Entry 9E0N (electron microscopy, 3.24 A resolution); this record covers chains A and O of the 55 polymer chains in the assembly.

Chain A:
Molecule: 23S rRNA
Organism: Mycolicibacterium smegmatis
Sequence (3120 nucleotides; each row starts with the number of its first residue):
     1 UAAGUGUUUA AGGGCGCAUG GUGGAUGCCU UGGCACUGGG AGCCGAUGAA GGACGUAGGA
    61 GGCUGCGAUA AGCCUCGGGG AGCUGUCAAC CGAGCGUUGA UCCGAGGAUG UCCGAAUGGG
   121 GAAACCCGGC ACGAGUGAUG UCGUGUCACC AGGCGCUGAA UAUAUAGGCG UCUGGGGGGA
   181 ACGCGGGGAA GUGAAACAUC UCAGUACCCG UAGGAAGAGA AAACAAAAUG UGAUUCCGUG
   241 AGUAGUGGCG AGCGAAAGCG GAGGAUGGCU AAACCGUAUG CAUGUGAUAC CGGGUAGGGG
   301 UUGUGUGUGC GGGGUUGUGG GACCUAUCUU UCCGGCUCUA CCUGGCUGGA GGGCAGUGAG
   361 AAAAUGUUGU GGUUAGCGGA AAUGGCUUGG GAUGGCCUGC CGUAGACGGU GAGAGCCCGG
   421 UACGUGAAAA CCCGACGUCU GUCUUGAUGG UGUUCCCGAG UAGCAGCGGG CCCGUGGAAU
   481 CUGCUGUGAA UCUGCCGGGA CCACCCGGUA AGCCUGAAUA CUUCCCAGUG ACCGAUAGCG
   541 GAUUAGUACC GUGAGGGAAU GGUGAAAAGU ACCCCGGGAG GGGAGUGAAA GAGUACCUGA
   601 AACCGUGCGC UUACAAUCCG UCAGAGCCCU CGACGUGUCG UGGGGUGAUG GCGUGCCUUU
   661 UGAAGAAUGA GCCUGCGAGU CAGGGACAUG UCGCGAGGUU AACCCGGGUG GGGUAGCCGC
   721 AGCGAAAGCG AGUCUGAAUA GGGCGUAUCC ACACAAGAGU GUGUGGUGUA GUGGUGUGUU
   781 CUGGACCCGA AGCGGAGUGA UCUACCCAUG GCCAGGGUGA AGCGCGGGUA AGACCGCGUG
   841 GAGGCCCGAA CCCACUUAGG UUGAAGACUG AGGGGAUGAG CUGUGGGUAG GGGUGAAAGG
   901 CCAAUCAAAC UCCGUGAUAG CUGGUUCUCC CCGAAAUGCA UUUAGGUGCA GCGUCGCAUG
   961 UUUCUUGCCG GAGGUAGAGC UACUGGAUGG CCGAUGGGCC CCACAGGGUU ACUGACGUCA
  1021 GCCAAACUCC GAAUGCCGGU AAGUCCAAGA GUGCGGCAGU GAGACGGCGG GGGAUAAGCU
  1081 CCGUGCGUCG AGAGGGAAAC AGCCCAGAUC GCCGGCUAAG GCCCCUAAGC GUGUGCUAAG
  1141 UGGAAAAGGA UGUGCAGUCG CGAAGACAAC CAGGAGGUUG GCUUAGAAGC AGCCACCCUU
  1201 GAAAGAGUGC GUAAUAGCUC ACUGGUCAAG UGAUUGUGCG CCGAUAAUGU AGCGGGGCUC
  1261 AAGCACACCG CCGAAGCCGC GGCAGCCAAC GUGUUGGCUG GGUAGGGGAG CGUCCUGCAU
  1321 CCGGUGAAGC CGCCGAGUGA UCGAGUGGUG GAGGGUGUGG GAGUGAGAAU GCAGGCAUGA
  1381 GUAGCGAUUA GGCAAGUGAG AACCUUGCCC GCCGAAAGAC CAAGGGUUCC UGGGCCAGGC
  1441 CAGUCCGCCC AGGGUGAGUC GGGACCUAAG GCGAGGCCGA CAGGCGUAGU CGAUGGACAA
  1501 CGGGUUGAUA UUCCCGUACC CGUGUAUGUG CGUCCAUGAU GAAUCAGCGG UACUAACCAU
  1561 CCAAAACCAC CGUGACCGCA CCUUUCGGGG UGUGGCGUUG GUGGGGCUGC AUGGGACCUU
  1621 CGUUGGUAGU AGUCAAGCGA UGGGGUGACG CAGGAAGGUA GCCGUACCGG UCAGUGGUAA
  1681 UACCGGGGUA AGCCUGUAGG GAGUCAGAUA GGUAAAUCCG UCUGGCAUAU AUCCUGAGAG
  1741 GUGAUGCAUA GCCGAGUGAG GCGAAUUCGG UGAUCCUAUG CUGCCGAGAA AAGCCUCUAG
  1801 CGAGGACAUA CACGGCCCGU ACCCCAAACC AACACAGGUG GUCAGGUAGA GAAUACUAAG
  1861 GCGUACGAGU GAACUAUGGU UAAGGAACUC GGCAAAAUGC CCCCGUAACU UCGGGAGAAG
  1921 GGGGACCCAC AUGGCGUGUA AGCCUUUACG GCCCAAGCGU GAGUGGGUGG CACAAACCAG
  1981 UGAGAAGCGA CUGUUUACUA AAAACACAGG UCCGUGCGAA GUCGCAAGAC GAUGUAUACG
  2041 GACUGACGCC UGCCCGGUGC UGGAAGGUUA AGAGGACCCG UUAACUCCCU UUGGGGGUGA
  2101 AGCGGAGAAU UUAAGCCCCA GUAAACGGCG GUGGUAACUA UAACCAUCCU AAGGUAGCGA
  2161 AAUUCCUUGU CGGGUAAGUU CCGACCUGCA CGAAUGGCGU AACGACUUCU CAACUGUCUC
  2221 AACCAUAGAC UCGGCGAAAU UGCACUACGA GUAAAGAUGC UCGUUACGCG CGGCAGGACG
  2281 AAAAGACCCC GGGACCUUCA CUACAACUUG GUAUUGGUGC UCGAUACGGU UUGUGUAGGA
  2341 UAGGUGGGAG ACUGUGAAGC UCACACGCCA GUGUGGGUGG AGUCGUUGUU GAAAUACCAC
  2401 UCUGAUCGUA UUGGGCCUCU AACCUCGGAC CGUAUAUCCG GUUCAGGGAC AGUGCCUGGU
  2461 GGGUAGUUUA ACUGGGGCGG UUGCCUCCUA AAAUGUAACG GAGGCGCCCA AAGGUUCCCU
  2521 CAACCUGGAC GGCAAUCAGG UGUUGAGUGU AAGUGCACAA GGGAGCUUGA CUGCGAGACG
  2581 GACAUGUCGA GCAGGGACGA AAGUCGGGAC UAGUGAUCCG GCACCUCUGA GUGGAAGGGG
  2641 UGUCGCUCAA CGGAUAAAAG GUACCCCGGG GAUAACAGGC UGAUCUUCCC CAAGAGUCCA
  2701 UAUCGACGGG AUGGUUUGGC ACCUCGAUGU CGGCUCGUCG CAUCCUGGGG CUGGAGCAGG
  2761 UCCCAAGGGU UGGGCUGUUC GCCCAUUAAA GCGGCACGCG AGCUGGGUUU AGAACGUCGU
  2821 GAGACAGUUC GGUCUCUAUC CGCCGCGCGC GUCAGAAGCU UGAGGAAACC UGUCCCUAGU
  2881 ACGAGAGGAC CGGGACGGAC GAACCUCUGG UAUACCAGUU GUCCCACCAG GGGCACGGCU
  2941 GGAUAGCCAC GUUCGGACAG GAUAACCGCU GAAAGCAUCU AAGCGGGAAA CCUCUUCCAA
  3001 GACCAGGCUU CUCACCCUCU AGGAGGGAUA AGGCCCCCCG CAGACCACGG GAUUGAUAGA
  3061 CCAGACCUGG AAGCCUAGUA AUAGGUGCAG GGAACUGGCA CUAACCGGCC GAAAACUUAC
Not modelled in the structure: 1, 340-344, 634-637, 1004-1005, 1756-1757, 1946-1948, 3120
Bound ions: Mg2+ site 1 near U117 (its only coordinating residue here); Mg2+ site 2: A194, A196, C197; Mg2+ site 3: G217, G219; Mg2+ site 4 near G541 (its only coordinating residue here); Mg2+ site 5 near A666 (its only coordinating residue here); Mg2+ site 6: U668, A2727; Mg2+ site 7: C845, C846, A876; Mg2+ site 8 near A876 (its only coordinating residue here); Mg2+ site 9: G933, G1302; Mg2+ site 10 near U937 (its only coordinating residue here); Mg2+ site 11 near G946 (its only coordinating residue here); Mg2+ site 12 near G977 (its only coordinating residue here); 41 more Mg2+ sites not listed
From the paper describing this entry:
  - conformationally variable residues (loop rearrangement): A2136 to U2139

Chain O:
Protein: Large ribosomal subunit protein bL17
Organism: Mycolicibacterium smegmatis
UniProt: A0QSL9 (RL17_MYCS2); residue numbers follow UniProt; this construct covers 1-174
Amino-acid sequence (174 residues; each row starts with the number of its first residue):
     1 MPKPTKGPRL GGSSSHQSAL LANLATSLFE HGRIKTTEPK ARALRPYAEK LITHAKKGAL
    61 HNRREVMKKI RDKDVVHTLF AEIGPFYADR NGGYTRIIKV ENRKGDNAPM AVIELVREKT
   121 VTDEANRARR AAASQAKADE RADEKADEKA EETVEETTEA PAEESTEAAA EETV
Not modelled in the structure: 1, 119-174

Interface between chain A and chain O:
Pairs across the interface (108; chain A residue first):
  A1390(A) - His16(O)  stacking on the base
  G1391(A) - His16(O)  sugar contact
  G1392(A) - Leu20(O)  sugar contact
  G1392(A) - Leu24(O)  sugar contact
  G1392(A) - Lys40(O)  sugar contact
  C1393(A) - Leu24(O)  sugar contact
  C1393(A) - Ser27(O)  hydrogen bond to the sugar
  C1393(A) - His31(O)  sugar contact
  C1393(A) - Ile34(O)  phosphate contact
  C1393(A) - Lys35(O)  phosphate contact
  C1393(A) - Thr36(O)  phosphate contact
  A1394(A) - His31(O)  hydrogen bond to the sugar
  A1394(A) - Lys35(O)  hydrogen bond to the phosphate
  G1400(A) - Lys104(O)  sugar contact
  A1402(A) - Arg103(O)  hydrogen bond to the sugar
  A1402(A) - Lys104(O)  phosphate contact
  A1402(A) - Asp106(O)  base contact
  C1409(A) - Asn23(O)  hydrogen bond to the sugar
  C1409(A) - Asp72(O)  sugar contact
  C1410(A) - Ala19(O)  sugar contact
  C1410(A) - Asn23(O)  hydrogen bond to the sugar
  C1410(A) - Arg71(O)  phosphate contact
  G1674(A) - Lys73(O)  salt bridge to the phosphate
  G1674(A) - Asp74(O)  hydrogen bond to the base
  G1674(A) - His77(O)  stacking on the base
  U1675(A) - Arg63(O)  sugar contact
  U1675(A) - Arg64(O)  hydrogen bond to the base
  U1675(A) - Met67(O)  base contact
  U1675(A) - Lys73(O)  hydrogen bond to the base
  G1867(A) - Asp106(O)  hydrogen bond to the sugar
  G1867(A) - Asn107(O)  base contact
  A1868(A) - Thr37(O)  sugar contact
  A1868(A) - Asp106(O)  sugar contact
  A1868(A) - Ala108(O)  sugar contact
  G1869(A) - Leu10(O)  phosphate contact
  G1869(A) - Pro39(O)  phosphate contact
  G1869(A) - Lys40(O)  phosphate contact
  U1870(A) - Pro8(O)  base contact
  G1871(A) - Lys6(O)  phosphate contact
  G1871(A) - Gly7(O)  phosphate contact
  G1871(A) - Pro8(O)  phosphate contact
  A2225(A) - Gly7(O)  phosphate contact
  A2225(A) - Arg9(O)  salt bridge to the phosphate
  A2225(A) - Ser14(O)  sugar contact
  U2226(A) - Pro8(O)  phosphate contact
  U2226(A) - Arg9(O)  hydrogen bond to the phosphate
  U2226(A) - Gly12(O)  phosphate contact
  U2226(A) - Ser13(O)  phosphate contact
  C2232(A) - Asn107(O)  hydrogen bond to the sugar
  G2233(A) - Gly105(O)  hydrogen bond to the sugar
  G2233(A) - Asn107(O)  sugar contact
  U2913(A) - Arg9(O)  hydrogen bond to the sugar
  U2913(A) - Ser14(O)  hydrogen bond to the sugar
  A2914(A) - Pro2(O)  sugar contact
  A2914(A) - Lys3(O)  hydrogen bond to the base
  A2914(A) - Pro4(O)  base contact
  A2914(A) - Thr5(O)  hydrogen bond to the base
  A2914(A) - Arg9(O)  salt bridge to the phosphate
  A2914(A) - Gln17(O)  hydrogen bond to the base
  A2914(A) - Leu21(O)  base contact
  C2925(A) - Lys73(O)  hydrogen bond to the sugar
  A2926(A) - Lys73(O)  salt bridge to the phosphate
  A2929(A) - Arg64(O)  base contact
  G2930(A) - Arg64(O)  hydrogen bond to the sugar
  G2931(A) - Lys68(O)  sugar contact
  G2932(A) - Lys68(O)  sugar contact
  G2932(A) - Arg71(O)  hydrogen bond to the sugar
  C2934(A) - Ser15(O)  hydrogen bond to the phosphate
  C3037(A) - Lys99(O)  hydrogen bond to the phosphate
  C3038(A) - Arg42(O)  salt bridge to the phosphate
  C3038(A) - Lys99(O)  salt bridge to the phosphate
  C3039(A) - Arg42(O)  salt bridge to the phosphate
  C3041(A) - Lys6(O)  salt bridge to the phosphate
  G3043(A) - Lys6(O)  hydrogen bond to the base
  G3059(A) - Arg45(O)  hydrogen bond to the base
  G3059(A) - Pro46(O)  phosphate contact
  G3059(A) - Gly93(O)  base contact
  A3060(A) - Pro2(O)  phosphate contact
  A3060(A) - Pro46(O)  phosphate contact
  A3060(A) - Glu49(O)  hydrogen bond to the sugar
  A3060(A) - Asn91(O)  base contact
  A3060(A) - Gly92(O)  sugar contact
  A3060(A) - Gly93(O)  sugar contact
  C3061(A) - Lys50(O)  salt bridge to the phosphate
  C3061(A) - Thr53(O)  hydrogen bond to the phosphate
  C3061(A) - Asn91(O)  hydrogen bond to the sugar
  C3062(A) - Lys57(O)  salt bridge to the phosphate
  A3071(A) - His61(O)  hydrogen bond to the base
  A3072(A) - Leu60(O)  base contact
  A3072(A) - Arg64(O)  hydrogen bond to the sugar
  G3090(A) - His61(O)  hydrogen bond to the sugar
  G3092(A) - His54(O)  phosphate contact
  A3093(A) - Pro2(O)  phosphate contact
  A3093(A) - Lys3(O)  sugar contact
  A3093(A) - Pro4(O)  base contact
  A3093(A) - Lys50(O)  salt bridge to the phosphate
  A3094(A) - Lys3(O)  sugar contact
  A3094(A) - Pro4(O)  base contact
  C3101(A) - Arg90(O)  hydrogen bond to the phosphate
  C3101(A) - Asn91(O)  base contact
  C3101(A) - Gly92(O)  hydrogen bond to the sugar
  C3101(A) - Gly93(O)  hydrogen bond to the sugar
  U3102(A) - Arg45(O)  hydrogen bond to the base
  U3102(A) - Arg90(O)  salt bridge to the phosphate
  U3102(A) - Gly93(O)  sugar contact
  U3102(A) - Thr95(O)  hydrogen bond to the sugar
  U3102(A) - Arg96(O)  phosphate contact
  A3103(A) - Arg96(O)  salt bridge to the phosphate
Other interface residues (no listed pair), chain A (57 interface residues in all): A1401, C1408, G1676, A2227, G2933, A3042, A3058, G3073, G3091, C3099
Other interface residues (no listed pair), chain O (67 interface residues in all): Arg33, Ala43, Tyr47, Glu65, Tyr94, Ile97, Val116

Overview:
The interface between chain A and chain O involves 57 residues on one side and 67 on the other, with 36
hydrogen bonds, 13 salt bridges and 2 aromatic stacking contacts. Polar pairs include G1674(A)-Asp74(O),
U1675(A)-Arg64(O) and U1675(A)-Lys73(O). A194(A), A196(A) and C197(A) coordinate Mg2+ site 2. From the paper:
conformational variability at A2136(A).
Here chain A is 23S rRNA and chain O is Large ribosomal subunit protein bL17, both from Mycolicibacterium
smegmatis. Entry 9E0N (M. smegmatis unmethylated 70S ribosome structure) was determined by electron
microscopy.
